PDB entry 9NHI | electron microscopy, 3.10 A resolution | chains H and L of the 8 polymer chains in the assembly

# Chain H
Protein: RQk-Base-C pAb heavy chain
Organism: Macaca mulatta
Chain sequence (119 residues; each row starts with the number of its first residue; X marks 115 residues of unknown identity (built as UNK)):
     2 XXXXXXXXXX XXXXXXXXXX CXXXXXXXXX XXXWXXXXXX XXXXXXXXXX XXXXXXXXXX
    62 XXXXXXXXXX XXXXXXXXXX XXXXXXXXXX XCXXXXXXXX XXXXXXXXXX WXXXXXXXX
Disulfide bonds: Cys22-Cys93

# Chain L
Protein: RQk-Base-C pAb light chain
Organism: Macaca mulatta
Chain sequence (101 residues; numbered 2 to 102; the number before each row is that of its first residue; X marks 97 residues of unknown identity (built as UNK)):
     2 XXXXXXXXXX XXXXXXXXCX XXXXXXXXXX WXXXXXXXXX XXXXXXXXXX XXXXXXXXXX
    62 XXXXXXXXXX XXXXXXXXXX XXXCXXXXXX XXFXXXXXXX X
Not modelled in the structure: 99-102
Disulfide bonds: Cys20-Cys85

# How chain H and chain L interact
Chain H side of the interface, 1 residues: Trp112
Chain L side of the interface, 1 residues: Phe94

# Summary
Chain H and chain L each contribute 1 residues to their interface.
Chain H is RQk-Base-C pAb heavy chain and chain L is RQk-Base-C pAb light chain, both from Macaca mulatta; the
structure, AMC016 v4.2 in complex with Base-C pAb isolated from animal RQk18 at week 43, was determined by
electron microscopy (same publication as 9NHH, 9NHJ, 9NHK, 9NHL, 9NHM, 9NHN, 9NHO and 9NI9).
